PDB entry 5NUG | electron microscopy, 3.80 A resolution | chain A

[Chain A]
Molecule: Cytoplasmic dynein 1 heavy chain 1
Source organism: Homo sapiens
UniProtKB: Q14204 (DYHC1_HUMAN); residue numbers follow UniProt; this construct covers 1-4646
Sequence (4646 residues; each row starts with the number of its first residue):
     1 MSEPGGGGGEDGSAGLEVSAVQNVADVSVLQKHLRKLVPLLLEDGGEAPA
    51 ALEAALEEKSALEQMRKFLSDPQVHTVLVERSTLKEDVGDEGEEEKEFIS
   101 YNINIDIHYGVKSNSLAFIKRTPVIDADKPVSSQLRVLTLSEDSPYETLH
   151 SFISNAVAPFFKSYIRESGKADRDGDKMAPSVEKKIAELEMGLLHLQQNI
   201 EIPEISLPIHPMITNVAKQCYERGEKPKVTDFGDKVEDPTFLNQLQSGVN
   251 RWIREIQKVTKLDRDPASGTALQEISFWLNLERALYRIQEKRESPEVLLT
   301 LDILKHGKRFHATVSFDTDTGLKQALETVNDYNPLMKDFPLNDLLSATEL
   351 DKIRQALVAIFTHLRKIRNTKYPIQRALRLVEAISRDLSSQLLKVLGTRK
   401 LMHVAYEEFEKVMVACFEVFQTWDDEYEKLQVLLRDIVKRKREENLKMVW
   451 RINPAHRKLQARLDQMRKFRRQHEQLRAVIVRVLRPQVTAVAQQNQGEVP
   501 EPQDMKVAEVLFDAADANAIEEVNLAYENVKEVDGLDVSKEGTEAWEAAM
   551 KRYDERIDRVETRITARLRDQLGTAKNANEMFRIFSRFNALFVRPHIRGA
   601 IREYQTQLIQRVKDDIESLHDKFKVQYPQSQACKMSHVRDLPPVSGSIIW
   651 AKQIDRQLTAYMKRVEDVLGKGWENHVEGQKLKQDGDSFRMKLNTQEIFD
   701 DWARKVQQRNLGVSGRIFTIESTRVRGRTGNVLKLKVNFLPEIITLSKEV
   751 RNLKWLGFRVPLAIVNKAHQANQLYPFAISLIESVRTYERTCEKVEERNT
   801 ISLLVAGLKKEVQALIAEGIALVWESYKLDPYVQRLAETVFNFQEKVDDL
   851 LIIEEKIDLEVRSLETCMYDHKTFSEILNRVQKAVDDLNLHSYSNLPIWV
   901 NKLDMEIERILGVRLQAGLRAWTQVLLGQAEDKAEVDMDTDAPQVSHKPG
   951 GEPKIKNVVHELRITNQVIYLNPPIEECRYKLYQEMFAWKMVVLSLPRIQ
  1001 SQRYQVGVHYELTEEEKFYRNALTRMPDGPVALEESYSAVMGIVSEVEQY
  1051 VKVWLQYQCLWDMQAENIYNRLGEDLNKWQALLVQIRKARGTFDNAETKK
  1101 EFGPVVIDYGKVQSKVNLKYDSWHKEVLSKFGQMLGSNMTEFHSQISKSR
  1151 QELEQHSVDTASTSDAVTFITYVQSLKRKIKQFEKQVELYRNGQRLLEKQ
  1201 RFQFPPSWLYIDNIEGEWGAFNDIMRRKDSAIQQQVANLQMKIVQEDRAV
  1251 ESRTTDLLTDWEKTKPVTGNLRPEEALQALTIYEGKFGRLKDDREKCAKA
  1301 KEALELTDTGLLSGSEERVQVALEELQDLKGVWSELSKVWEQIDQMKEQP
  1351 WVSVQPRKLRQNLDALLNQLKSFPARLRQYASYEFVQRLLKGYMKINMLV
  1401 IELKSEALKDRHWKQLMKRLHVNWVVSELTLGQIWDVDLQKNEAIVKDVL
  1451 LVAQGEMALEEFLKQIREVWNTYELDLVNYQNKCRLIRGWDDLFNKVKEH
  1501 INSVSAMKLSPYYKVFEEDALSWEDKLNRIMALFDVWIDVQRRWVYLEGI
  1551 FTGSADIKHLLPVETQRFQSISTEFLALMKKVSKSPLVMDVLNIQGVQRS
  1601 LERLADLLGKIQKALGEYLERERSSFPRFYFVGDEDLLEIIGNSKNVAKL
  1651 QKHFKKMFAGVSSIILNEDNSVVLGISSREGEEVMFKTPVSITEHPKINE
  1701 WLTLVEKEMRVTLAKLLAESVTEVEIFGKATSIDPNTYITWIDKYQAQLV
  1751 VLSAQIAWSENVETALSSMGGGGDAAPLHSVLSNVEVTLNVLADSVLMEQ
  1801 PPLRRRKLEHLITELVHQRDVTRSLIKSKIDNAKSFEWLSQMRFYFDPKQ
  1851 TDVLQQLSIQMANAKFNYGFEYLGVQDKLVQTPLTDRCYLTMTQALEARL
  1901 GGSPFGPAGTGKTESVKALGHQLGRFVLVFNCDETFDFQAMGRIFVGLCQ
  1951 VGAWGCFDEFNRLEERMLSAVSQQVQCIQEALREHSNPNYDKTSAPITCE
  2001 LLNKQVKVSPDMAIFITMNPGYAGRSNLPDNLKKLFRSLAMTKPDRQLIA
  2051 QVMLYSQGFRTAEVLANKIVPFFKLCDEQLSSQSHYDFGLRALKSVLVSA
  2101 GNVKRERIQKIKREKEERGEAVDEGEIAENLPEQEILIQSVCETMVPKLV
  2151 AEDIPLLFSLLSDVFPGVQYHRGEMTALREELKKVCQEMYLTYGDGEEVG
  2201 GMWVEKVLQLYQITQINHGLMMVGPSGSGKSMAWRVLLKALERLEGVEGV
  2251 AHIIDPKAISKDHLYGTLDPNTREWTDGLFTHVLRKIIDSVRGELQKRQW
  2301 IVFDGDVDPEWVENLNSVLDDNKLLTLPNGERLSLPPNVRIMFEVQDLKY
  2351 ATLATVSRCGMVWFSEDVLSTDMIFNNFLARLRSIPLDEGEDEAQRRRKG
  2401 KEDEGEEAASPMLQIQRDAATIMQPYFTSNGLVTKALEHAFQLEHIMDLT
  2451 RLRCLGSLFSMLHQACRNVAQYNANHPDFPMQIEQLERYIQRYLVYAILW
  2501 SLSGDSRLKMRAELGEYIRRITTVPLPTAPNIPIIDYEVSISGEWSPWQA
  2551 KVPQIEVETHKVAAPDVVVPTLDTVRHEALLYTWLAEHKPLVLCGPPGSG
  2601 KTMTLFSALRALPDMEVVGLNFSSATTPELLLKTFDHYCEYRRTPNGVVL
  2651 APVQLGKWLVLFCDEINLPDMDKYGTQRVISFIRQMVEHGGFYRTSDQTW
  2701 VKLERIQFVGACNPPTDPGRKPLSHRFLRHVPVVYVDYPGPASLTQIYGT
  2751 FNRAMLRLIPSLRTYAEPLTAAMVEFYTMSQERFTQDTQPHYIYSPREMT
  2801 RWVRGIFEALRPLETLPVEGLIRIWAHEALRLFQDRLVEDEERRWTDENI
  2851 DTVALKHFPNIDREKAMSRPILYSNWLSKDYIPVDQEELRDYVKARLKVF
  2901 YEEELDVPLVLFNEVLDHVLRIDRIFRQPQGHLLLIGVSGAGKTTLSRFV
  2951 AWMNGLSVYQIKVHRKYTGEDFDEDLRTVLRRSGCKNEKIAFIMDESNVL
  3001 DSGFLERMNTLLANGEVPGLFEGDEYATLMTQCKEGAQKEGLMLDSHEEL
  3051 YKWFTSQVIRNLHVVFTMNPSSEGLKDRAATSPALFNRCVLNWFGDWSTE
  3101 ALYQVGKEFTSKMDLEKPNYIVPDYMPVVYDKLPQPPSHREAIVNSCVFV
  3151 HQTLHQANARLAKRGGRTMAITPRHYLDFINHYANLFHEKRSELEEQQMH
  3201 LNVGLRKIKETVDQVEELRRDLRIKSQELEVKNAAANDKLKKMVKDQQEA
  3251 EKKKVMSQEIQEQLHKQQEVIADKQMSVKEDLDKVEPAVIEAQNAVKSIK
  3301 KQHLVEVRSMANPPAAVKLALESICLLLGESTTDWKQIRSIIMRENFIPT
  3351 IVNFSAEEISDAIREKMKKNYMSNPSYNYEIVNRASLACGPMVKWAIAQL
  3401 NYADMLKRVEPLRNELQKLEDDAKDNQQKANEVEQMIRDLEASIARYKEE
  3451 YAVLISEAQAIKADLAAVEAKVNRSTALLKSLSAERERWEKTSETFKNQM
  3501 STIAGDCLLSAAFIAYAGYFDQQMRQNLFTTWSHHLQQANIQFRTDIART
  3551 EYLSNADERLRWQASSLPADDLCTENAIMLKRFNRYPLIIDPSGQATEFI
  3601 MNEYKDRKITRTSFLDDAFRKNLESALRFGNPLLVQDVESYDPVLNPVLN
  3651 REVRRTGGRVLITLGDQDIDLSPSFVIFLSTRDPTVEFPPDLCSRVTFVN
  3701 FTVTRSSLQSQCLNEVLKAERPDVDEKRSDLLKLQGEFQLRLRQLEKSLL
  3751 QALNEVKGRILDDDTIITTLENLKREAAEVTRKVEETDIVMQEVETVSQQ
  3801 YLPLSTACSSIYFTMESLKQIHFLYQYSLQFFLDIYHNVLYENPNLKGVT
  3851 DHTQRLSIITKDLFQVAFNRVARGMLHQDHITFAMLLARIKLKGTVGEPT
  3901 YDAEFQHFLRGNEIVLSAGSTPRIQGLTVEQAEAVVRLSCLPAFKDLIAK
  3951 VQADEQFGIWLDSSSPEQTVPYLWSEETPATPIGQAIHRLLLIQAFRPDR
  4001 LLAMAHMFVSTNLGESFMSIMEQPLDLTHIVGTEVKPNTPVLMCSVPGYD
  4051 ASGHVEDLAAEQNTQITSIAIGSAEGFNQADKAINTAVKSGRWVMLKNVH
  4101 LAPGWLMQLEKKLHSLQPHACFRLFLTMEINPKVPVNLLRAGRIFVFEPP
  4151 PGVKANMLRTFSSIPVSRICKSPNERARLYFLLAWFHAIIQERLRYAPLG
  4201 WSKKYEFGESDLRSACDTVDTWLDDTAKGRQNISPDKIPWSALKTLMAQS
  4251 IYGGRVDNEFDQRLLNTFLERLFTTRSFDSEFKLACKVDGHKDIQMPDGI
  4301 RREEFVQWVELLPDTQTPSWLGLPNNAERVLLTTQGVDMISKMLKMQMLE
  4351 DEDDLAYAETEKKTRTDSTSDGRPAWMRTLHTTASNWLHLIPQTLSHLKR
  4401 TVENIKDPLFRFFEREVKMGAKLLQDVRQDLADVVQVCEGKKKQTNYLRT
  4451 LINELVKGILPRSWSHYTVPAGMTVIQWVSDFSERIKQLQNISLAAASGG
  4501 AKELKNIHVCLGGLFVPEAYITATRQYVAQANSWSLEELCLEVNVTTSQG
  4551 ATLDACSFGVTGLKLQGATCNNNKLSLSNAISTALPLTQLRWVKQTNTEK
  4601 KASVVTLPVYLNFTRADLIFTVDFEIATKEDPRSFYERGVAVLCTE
Disordered / not traced: 1-1443, 1769-1774, 1988-1995, 2115-2127, 2390-2408, 3254-3434, 3847-3848, 3896, 3975-3977, 4351-4378, 4402, 4499-4501, 4546-4556, 4596-4602
Swiss-Prot annotation at these positions:
  - binding site (ATP): Gly1906 to Thr1913, Gly2224 to Ser2231, Gly2595 to Thr2602, Gly2937 to Thr2944
  - modified residue: Ser2 (N-acetylserine), Ser70 (Phosphoserine), Lys1125 (N6-acetyllysine), Ser1230 (Phosphoserine), Lys3480 (N6-acetyllysine), Ser4162 (Phosphoserine), Lys4283 (N6-acetyllysine), Thr4366 (Phosphothreonine), Ser4368 (Phosphoserine)
  - natural variant: Glu94 (E94K: Found in a patient with spinal muscular atrophy; uncertain significance), Lys129 (K129I: In CDCBM13), Arg264 (R264L: In SMALED1), His306 (H306R: In CMT2O and SMALED1), Ile584 (I584L: In SMALED1), Arg598 (R598C: In CMT2O and SMALED1), Thr659 to Met662 (deletion: In CDCBM13), Lys671 (K671E: In SMALED1), Pro776 (P776L: In SMALED1), Tyr970 (Y970C: In SMALED1), Gly1132 (G1132E: In SMALED1), Gln1194 (Q1194R: In CMT2O), 9 further natural variant entries in UniProt
Bound ions: Mg2+: Ser2231, Glu2344 (together with ATP)
Small-molecule neighbours:
  - ADP (adenosine-5'-diphosphate), molecule 1: Leu1879, Val1880, Thr1885, Ala1908, Gly1909, Gly1911, Lys1912, Thr1913, Glu1914, Asp1958, Thr2017, Ile2049, Leu2090, Arg2091, Lys2094, Asp2320, Asp2321, Arg2358
  - ADP, molecule 2: Thr2571, Thr2574, Pro2597, Gly2598, Ser2599, Gly2600, Lys2601, Thr2602, Met2603, Pro2739, Ile2747, Tyr2748, Pro2796, Arg2797, Thr2800, Asn3087
  - ADP, molecule 3: Val2907, Pro2908, Leu2909, Val2910, Val2915, Val2938, Ser2939, Gly2940, Ala2941, Gly2942, Lys2943, Thr2944, Thr2945, Asp2995, Trp3097, Arg3174, Leu3177, Asn3650, Asp3691, Arg3695
  - ATP: Tyr2190, Leu2191, Thr2192, Trp2203, Pro2225, Ser2226, Gly2227, Ser2228, Gly2229, Lys2230, Ser2231, Met2232, Asp2304, Glu2344, Leu2369, Met2373, Ile2374, Asn2377, Leu2452, Arg2684, Glu2688, Arg2726, Arg2729, His2730
Reported in the primary citation:
  - self-association interface (contacts with another copy of this molecule); pairs are residue here / residue on that copy: Glu1518-Lys1526 (salt bridge), Arg1567, Arg1603, Lys1610, Asp3045, Glu3049, Tyr3451, Ile3455, Arg3628, Arg3659, Asp3670
  - mutagenesis - R1567E/K1610E: unchanged catalytic activity (microtubule gliding assay)
  - mutagenesis - R1567E/K1610E: increased localization
  - disease-associated variants - E1518K, R1567Q, R1603T, E3048K, G3658E (citing earlier work)

[Summary]
Bound to chain A: 3 copies of ADP and ATP. Ser2231 and Glu2344 form the Mg2+ site. UniProt lists 32
ATP-binding residues. From the paper: R1567E/K1610E increase localization; a self-association interface
involving Glu1518, Lys1526 and Arg1567 among others.
Chain A is Cytoplasmic dynein 1 heavy chain 1 (Homo sapiens); the structure, Motor domains from human
cytoplasmic dynein-1 in the phi-particle conformation, was determined by electron microscopy together with
5NVU and 5NVS from the same study.
